PDB entry 9CAB | electron microscopy, 3.94 A resolution | chains S and Y of the 20 polymer chains in the assembly

[Chain S]
Molecule: Histone H2A type 1
Source organism: Xenopus laevis
Reference sequence: P06897 (H2A1_XENLA); residues 1-122 here correspond to UniProt positions 2-123 (UniProt number = residue number + 1)
Amino-acid sequence (128 residues; each row starts with the number of its first residue):
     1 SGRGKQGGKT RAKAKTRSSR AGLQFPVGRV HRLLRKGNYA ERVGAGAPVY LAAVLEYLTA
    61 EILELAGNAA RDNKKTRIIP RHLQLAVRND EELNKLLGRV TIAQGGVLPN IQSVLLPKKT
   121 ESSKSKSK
Unresolved in the structure: 1-9, 117-128
Sequence notes: conflict Arg99 (Gly100 in P06897); expression tag (123-128)
Curated features (UniProtKB/Swiss-Prot):
  - modified residue: Ser1 (N-acetylserine), Lys5 (N6-(2-hydroxyisobutyryl)lysine), Lys9 (N6-(2-hydroxyisobutyryl)lysine), Lys36 (N6-(2-hydroxyisobutyryl)lysine), Lys74 (N6-(2-hydroxyisobutyryl)lysine), Lys75 (N6-(2-hydroxyisobutyryl)lysine), Lys95 (N6-(2-hydroxyisobutyryl)lysine), Gln104 (N5-methylglutamine), Lys118 (N6-(2-hydroxyisobutyryl)lysine)
  - cross-link (Glycyl lysine isopeptide (Lys-Gly)): Lys13 (interchain with G-Cter in ubiquitin), Lys15 (interchain with G-Cter in ubiquitin), Lys119 (interchain with G-Cter in ubiquitin)

[Chain Y]
Molecule: 285-nt DNA strand
Sequence (285 nucleotides; row label = number of the first residue in the row; numbers below 1 keep their minus sign (DA-179 is residue -179)):
  -179 ATCGAAGGGC GCCTATATAA GGGGGTGGGG GCGCGTTCGT CCTCCCTCTC CTCGCGGCGC
  -119 GAGTTTCAGG CAGCGCTGCG TCCTGCTGCG CACGTGGGAA GCCCTGCTGG AGAATCCCGG
   -59 TGCGCAGGCC GCTCAATTGG TCGTAGACAG CTCTAGCACC GCTTAAACGC AGCTACGCGC
     1 TGTCCCCCGC GTTTTAACCG CCAAGGGGAT TACTCCCTAG TCTCCAGGCA GCTGTCAGAT
    61 ATGTACATCC TGTGATCCCC GGGTACCGAG CTCGAATTCA CTGGC
Unresolved in the structure: -179 to -93, 77-105

[How chain S and chain Y interact]
Pairs across the interface - 16 pairs, chain S then chain Y:
  Arg11(S) - DT-42(Y)  sugar contact
  Arg11(S) - DG-41(Y)  sugar contact
  Ala12(S) - DG-41(Y)  hydrogen bond to the phosphate
  Ala14(S) - DT-43(Y)  phosphate contact
  Ala14(S) - DT-42(Y)  phosphate contact
  Lys15(S) - DT-43(Y)  phosphate contact
  Lys15(S) - DT-42(Y)  hydrogen bond to the phosphate
  Thr16(S) - DT-43(Y)  phosphate contact
  Arg17(S) - DT-43(Y)  salt bridge to the phosphate
  Arg20(S) - DT-42(Y)  salt bridge to the phosphate
  Gly28(S) - DA-44(Y)  sugar contact
  Gly28(S) - DT-43(Y)  phosphate contact
  Arg29(S) - DA-44(Y)  phosphate contact
  Arg32(S) - DA-44(Y)  salt bridge to the phosphate
  Arg42(S) - DA-35(Y)  sugar contact
  Arg77(S) - DA-54(Y)  sugar contact
Interface residues without a listed pair, chain S (14 interface residues in all): Lys13, Glu41

[In short]
The interface between chain S and chain Y involves 14 residues on one side and 6 on the other; the contacts
include 2 hydrogen bonds and 3 salt bridges. Polar pairs include Ala12(S)-DG-41(Y), Lys15(S)-DT-42(Y) and
Arg17(S)-DT-43(Y).
Here chain S is Histone H2A type 1 (Xenopus laevis) and chain Y is a 285-nt DNA strand. Entry 9CAB (Cryo-EM
structure of human SRCAP-nucleosome complex in the encounter state (composite structure)) was determined by
electron microscopy.
